6KSL - chains A and B; structure by X-ray diffraction, 2.59 A resolution.

Chain A (and B):
Molecule: Lipase 2
Source organism: Staphylococcus aureus
Notes: EC 3.1.1.3; chain B of this document is another copy of the same molecule, construct and numbering; everything in this record applies to it too
UniProtKB: A0A0U1MWF9 (A0A0U1MWF9_STAAU); residues -1 to 394 here correspond to UniProt positions 295-690 (UniProt number = residue number + 296)
Chain sequence (408 residues; row label = number of the first residue in the row; numbers below 1 keep their minus sign (Met-13 is residue -13)):
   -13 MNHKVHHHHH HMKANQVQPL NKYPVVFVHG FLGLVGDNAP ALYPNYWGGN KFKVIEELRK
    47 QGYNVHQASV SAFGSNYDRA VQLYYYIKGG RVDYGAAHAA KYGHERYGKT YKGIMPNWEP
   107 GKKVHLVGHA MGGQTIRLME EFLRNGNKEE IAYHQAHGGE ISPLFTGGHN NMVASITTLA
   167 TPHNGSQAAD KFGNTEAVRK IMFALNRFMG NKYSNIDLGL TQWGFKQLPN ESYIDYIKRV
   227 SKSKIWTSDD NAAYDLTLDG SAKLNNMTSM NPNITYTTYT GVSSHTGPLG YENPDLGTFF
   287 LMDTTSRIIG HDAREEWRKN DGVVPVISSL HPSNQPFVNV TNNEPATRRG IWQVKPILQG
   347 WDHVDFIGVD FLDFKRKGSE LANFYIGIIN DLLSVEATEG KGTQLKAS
Not modelled in the structure: -13 to 3, 386-394
Differences from the reference sequence: expression tag (-13 to -2); variant Gln68 (Glu364 in A0A0U1MWF9); engineered mutation Ala116 (Ser412 in A0A0U1MWF9)
Ion coordination: Zn2+: Asp64, His84, His90, Asp236; Ca2+: Gly283, Asp348, Asp351, Asp356, Asp359
Small-molecule neighbours: butanoic acid (BUA): Phe178, Leu287, Thr290, Thr291
Reported in the primary citation:
  - mutagenesis - S116A: abolished catalytic activity on PNPB
  - binding site for lauric acid: Ala116

How chain A and chain B interact:
Residue-residue contacts (17; chain A residue first):
  Glu105(A) - Asn320(B)
  Pro106(A) - Ser319(B)
  Pro106(A) - Asn320(B)
  Ile137(A) - Arg334(B)
  His140(A) - Pro258(B)  hydrogen bond (side chain-backbone)
  His140(A) - Asn259(B)
  Gln141(A) - Thr333(B)
  Gln141(A) - Arg335(B)
  Gln141(A) - Glu385(B)
  Gly145(A) - Asn259(B)  hydrogen bond (backbone-side chain)
  Thr152(A) - Arg334(B)  hydrogen bond (backbone-side chain)
  Gly153(A) - Pro322(B)
  Gly153(A) - Ile337(B)
  Gly154(A) - Pro322(B)
  Gly154(A) - Phe323(B)
  Gly154(A) - Ile337(B)
  His155(A) - Pro322(B)
Also at the interface, not in a pair above, chain A (14 interface residues in all): Ala142, Gly144, Ile147, Asn156
Also at the interface, not in a pair above, chain B (14 interface residues in all): Asn252, Gln321, Gly336

Summary:
The chain A/chain B interface involves 14 residues from each chain; the contacts include 3 hydrogen bonds.
Polar pairs include His140(A)-Pro258(B), Gly145(A)-Asn259(B) and Thr152(A)-Arg334(B). Chain A binds butanoic
acid. The paper reports a binding site for lauric acid at Ala116(A); S116A of chain A abolishes catalytic
activity on PNPB.
Both chains are Lipase 2 (Staphylococcus aureus). Entry 6KSL (Staphylococcus aureus lipase - S116A inactive
mutant) was determined by X-ray diffraction, deposited together with 6KSM.
